Entry 3CYX (X-ray diffraction, 1.20 A resolution); this record covers chains A and B.

Chain A (and B):
Protein: HIV-1 Protease
From: Human immunodeficiency virus 1
Notes: EC 3.4.23.16; chain B of this document is another copy of the same molecule, construct and numbering; everything in this record applies to it too
Reference sequence: P04587 (POL_HV1B5); residues 1-99 here correspond to UniProt positions 501-599 (UniProt number = residue number + 500)
Amino-acid sequence (99 residues; row label = number of the first residue in the row):
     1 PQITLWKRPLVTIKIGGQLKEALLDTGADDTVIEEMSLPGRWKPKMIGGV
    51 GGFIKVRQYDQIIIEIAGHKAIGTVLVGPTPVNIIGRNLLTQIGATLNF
Differences from the reference sequence: engineered mutation Val50 (Ile550 in P04587)
Small-molecule neighbours: Fortovase (ROC; (2S)-N-[(2S,3R)-4-[(2S,3S,4aS,8aS)-3-(tert-butylcarbamoyl)-3,4,4a,5,6,7,8,8a-octahydro-1H-isoquinolin-2-yl]-3-hydroxy-1 -phenyl-butan-2-yl]-2-(quinolin-2-ylcarbonylamino)butanediamide): Arg8, Leu23, Asp25, Gly27, Ala28, Asp29, Asp30, Val32, Ile47, Gly48, Gly49, Val50, Thr80, Pro81, Val82, Ile84
Curated features (UniProtKB/Swiss-Prot):
  - region (Dimerization of protease): Pro1 to Leu5, Gly49, Gly51 to Lys55, Asn88 to Gly94, Thr96 to Phe99
  - active site: Asp25 (For protease activity)
  - site: Phe99 (Cleavage)
Reported in the primary citation:
  - conformationally variable residues (loop rearrangement): Val50, Gly78 to Val82
  - binding site for Fortovase: Gly48, Val50

How chain A and chain B interact:
Residue-residue contacts - 97 pairs, chain A then chain B:
  Pro1(A) - Leu97(B)
  Pro1(A) - Asn98(B)
  Pro1(A) - Phe99(B)  hydrogen bond (backbone-backbone)
  Gln2(A) - Thr96(B)
  Gln2(A) - Leu97(B)
  Gln2(A) - Asn98(B)  hydrogen bond
  Ile3(A) - Thr96(B)
  Ile3(A) - Leu97(B)  hydrogen bond (backbone-backbone)
  Ile3(A) - Phe99(B)  hydrophobic
  Leu5(A) - Thr26(B)
  Leu5(A) - Arg87(B)  hydrogen bond (backbone-side chain)
  Leu5(A) - Leu90(B)  hydrophobic
  Leu5(A) - Thr91(B)
  Leu5(A) - Ala95(B)
  Trp6(A) - Arg87(B)  hydrogen bond (backbone-side chain)
  Trp6(A) - Thr91(B)
  Lys7(A) - Arg87(B)
  Arg8(A) - Asp29(B)  salt bridge
  Arg8(A) - Arg87(B)
  Pro9(A) - Thr26(B)
  Pro9(A) - Arg87(B)
  Leu23(A) - Gly27(B)
  Leu24(A) - Thr26(B)  hydrogen bond (backbone-side chain)
  Leu24(A) - Leu97(B)  hydrophobic
  Leu24(A) - Phe99(B)  hydrophobic
  Asp25(A) - Asp25(B)
  Asp25(A) - Thr26(B)
  Asp25(A) - Gly27(B)
  Thr26(A) - Leu5(B)
  Thr26(A) - Pro9(B)
  Thr26(A) - Leu24(B)  hydrogen bond (side chain-backbone)
  Thr26(A) - Asp25(B)
  Thr26(A) - Thr26(B)  hydrogen bond (side chain-backbone)
  Thr26(A) - Leu97(B)
  Gly27(A) - Leu23(B)
  Gly27(A) - Asp25(B)  hydrogen bond (backbone-side chain)
  Asp29(A) - Arg8(B)  salt bridge
  Gly48(A) - Val50(B)
  Gly49(A) - Val50(B)
  Gly49(A) - Pro81(B)
  Val50(A) - Gly49(B)
  Val50(A) - Val50(B)  hydrogen bond (backbone-backbone)
  Val50(A) - Gly51(B)  hydrogen bond (backbone-backbone)
  Val50(A) - Gly52(B)
  Val50(A) - Ile54(B)
  Val50(A) - Thr80(B)
  Val50(A) - Pro81(B)
  Gly51(A) - Val50(B)  hydrogen bond (backbone-backbone)
  Gly51(A) - Gly51(B)
  Gly51(A) - Gly52(B)
  Gly51(A) - Ile54(B)
  Gly52(A) - Val50(B)
  Gly52(A) - Gly51(B)
  Ile54(A) - Val50(B)
  Ile54(A) - Gly51(B)
  His69(A) - Phe99(B)
  Thr80(A) - Val50(B)
  Pro81(A) - Val50(B)
  Arg87(A) - Leu5(B)  hydrogen bond (side chain-backbone)
  Arg87(A) - Trp6(B)  hydrogen bond (side chain-backbone)
  Arg87(A) - Lys7(B)
  Arg87(A) - Arg8(B)
  Arg87(A) - Pro9(B)
  Leu90(A) - Leu5(B)  hydrophobic
  Thr91(A) - Leu5(B)
  Thr91(A) - Trp6(B)
  Gln92(A) - Trp6(B)
  Ile93(A) - Phe99(B)
  Gly94(A) - Asn98(B)
  Gly94(A) - Phe99(B)
  Ala95(A) - Leu5(B)
  Ala95(A) - Asn98(B)
  Ala95(A) - Phe99(B)  hydrophobic
  Thr96(A) - Gln2(B)  hydrogen bond
  Thr96(A) - Ile3(B)
  Thr96(A) - Thr96(B)
  Thr96(A) - Leu97(B)
  Thr96(A) - Asn98(B)  hydrogen bond (backbone-backbone)
  Leu97(A) - Pro1(B)
  Leu97(A) - Gln2(B)
  Leu97(A) - Ile3(B)  hydrogen bond (backbone-backbone)
  Leu97(A) - Leu24(B)  hydrophobic
  Leu97(A) - Thr26(B)
  Leu97(A) - Thr96(B)
  Asn98(A) - Pro1(B)
  Asn98(A) - Gln2(B)  hydrogen bond
  Asn98(A) - Gly94(B)
  Asn98(A) - Ala95(B)
  Asn98(A) - Thr96(B)  hydrogen bond (backbone-backbone)
  Asn98(A) - Asn98(B)  hydrogen bond
  Phe99(A) - Pro1(B)  hydrogen bond (backbone-backbone)
  Phe99(A) - Ile3(B)  hydrophobic
  Phe99(A) - Leu24(B)  hydrophobic
  Phe99(A) - His69(B)
  Phe99(A) - Ile93(B)
  Phe99(A) - Gly94(B)
  Phe99(A) - Ala95(B)  hydrophobic
Interface residues without a listed pair, chain A (37 interface residues in all): Thr4, Phe53, Ala67
Interface residues without a listed pair, chain B (36 interface residues in all): Thr4, Ile47, Phe53, Ala67
From the paper, about this interface:
  - specific contacts: Val50(A)-Ile54(B) (hydrophobic contact), Val50(A)-Pro81(B), Gly51(B)-Val50(A) (backbone contact)

In short:
37 residues of chain A and 36 residues of chain B are in contact, with 21 hydrogen bonds and 2 salt bridges.
Among the polar pairs are Arg8(A)-Asp29(B), Gln2(A)-Asn98(B) and Leu5(A)-Arg87(B). The authors report a
hydrophobic contact between Val50(A) and Ile54(B); a contact between Val50(A) and Pro81(B); a backbone contact
between Gly51(B) and Val50(A). The paper reports a binding site for Fortovase at Gly48(A) and Val50(A);
conformational variability at Val50(A) and Gly78(A).
Chain A and chain B are both HIV-1 Protease (Human immunodeficiency virus 1); the structure, Crystal structure
of HIV-1 mutant I50V and inhibitor saquinavira, was determined by X-ray diffraction (same publication as 3D1X,
3CYW, 3D1Y, 3D1Z and 3D20).
